Entry 2UXJ (X-ray diffraction, 2.25 A resolution); this record covers chains L and M of the 3 polymer chains in the assembly.

== Chain L ==
Protein: Reaction center protein L chain
Organism: Rhodobacter sphaeroides
UniProt: P0C0Y8 (RCEL_RHOSH); residues 1-281 here = UniProt positions 1-281
Sequence (281 residues; numbered 1 to 281; the number before each row is that of its first residue):
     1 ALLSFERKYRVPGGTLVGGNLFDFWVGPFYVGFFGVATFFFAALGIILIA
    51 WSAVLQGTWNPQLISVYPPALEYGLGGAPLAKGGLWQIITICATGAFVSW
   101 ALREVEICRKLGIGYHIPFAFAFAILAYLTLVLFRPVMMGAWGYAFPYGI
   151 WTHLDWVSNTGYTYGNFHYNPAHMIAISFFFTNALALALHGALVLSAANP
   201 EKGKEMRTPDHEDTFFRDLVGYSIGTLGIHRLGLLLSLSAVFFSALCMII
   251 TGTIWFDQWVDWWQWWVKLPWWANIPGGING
Bound ions: bacteriochlorophyll a Mg site 1 near His153 (its only coordinating residue here); bacteriochlorophyll a Mg site 2 near His173 (its only coordinating residue here); Fe ion: His190, His230 (shared with His219(M), Glu234(M), His266(M) of chain M)
Ligand contacts:
  - bacteriochlorophyll a (BCL), molecule 1: Ile46, Ile49, Tyr128, Leu131, Phe146, Ile150, Trp151, His153, Leu154, Trp156, Val157
  - bacteriochlorophyll a (BCL), molecule 2: Phe97, Phe121, Ala124, Ile125, Ala127, Tyr128, Leu131, Trp156, Val157, Ser158, Thr160, Gly161, Tyr162, Asn166, Phe167, His168, His173, Ala176, Ile177, Phe180, Phe181, Val241, Ser244, Ala245, Cys247, Met248
  - bacteriochlorophyll a (BCL), molecule 3: Val157, Tyr162, His168, Phe181
  - bacteriochlorophyll a (BCL), molecule 4: His168, His173, Met174, Ile177, Ser178, Phe181, Thr182, Leu185
  - bacteriopheophytin a (BPH), molecule 1: Thr38, Phe41, Ala42, Gly45, Ile49, Ile89, Cys92, Ala93, Ala96, Phe97, Trp100, Glu104, Ile117, Ala120, Phe121, Phe123, Ala124, Tyr128, Phe146, Tyr148, Gly149, Ile150, His153, Phe180, Ser237, Leu238, Val241
  - bacteriopheophytin a (BPH), molecule 2: Phe181, Ala184, Leu185, Ala188, Leu189, Phe216, Leu219, Val220
  - heptane-1,2,3-triol (HTO), molecule 1: Phe41, Leu44, Ile88, Ile91, Cys92
  - heptane-1,2,3-triol (HTO), molecule 2: Trp86, Gln87, Thr90, Ile91, Thr94, Leu133, Trp142
  - ubiquinone-10 (U10): Phe29, Tyr30, Val31, Gly35, Thr38, Trp100, Arg103
  - ubiquinone-2 (UQ2): Leu185, Ala186, Leu189, His190, Leu193, Val194, Glu212, Asp213, Phe216, Tyr222, Ser223, Ile224, Gly225, Thr226, Ile229, Leu232

== Chain M ==
Protein: Reaction center protein M chain
Organism: Rhodobacter sphaeroides
UniProt: P0C0Y9 (RCEM_RHOSH); residues 1-307 here = UniProt positions 1-307
Sequence (307 residues; each row starts with the number of its first residue):
     1 AEYQNIFSQVQVRGPADLGMTEDVNLANRSGVGPFSTLLGWFGNAQLGPI
    51 YLGSLGVLSLFSGLMWFFTIGIWFWYQAGWNPAVFLRDLFFFSLEPPAPE
   101 YGLSFAAPLKEGGLWLIASFFMFVAVWSWWGRTYLRAQALGMGKHTAWAF
   151 LSAIWLWMVLGFIRPILMGSWSEAVPYGIFSHLDWTNNFSLVHGNLFYNP
   201 FHGLSIAFLYGSALLFAMHGATILAVSRFGGERELEQIADRGTAAERAAL
   251 FWRWTMGFNATMEGIHRWAIWMAVLVTLTGGIGILLSGTVVDNWYVWGQN
   301 HGMAPLN
Unresolved in the structure: 304-307
Bound ions: bacteriochlorophyll a Mg site 1 near His182 (its only coordinating residue here); bacteriochlorophyll a Mg site 2 near His202 (its only coordinating residue here); Fe ion: His219, Glu234, His266 (shared with His190(L), His230(L) of chain L)
Ligand contacts:
  - bacteriochlorophyll a (BCL), molecule 1: Trp66, Phe67, Leu89, Phe90, Met122, Trp157, Leu160, Val175, Ile179, His182, Leu183, Trp185, Thr186
  - bacteriochlorophyll a (BCL), molecule 2: Trp66, Met122, Val126, Phe150, Ala153, Ile154, Leu156, Trp157, Leu160, Trp185, Thr186, Asn187, Phe189, Ser190, Asn195, Leu196, Phe197, His202, Ser205, Ile206, Leu209, Tyr210, Val276, Thr277, Gly280, Gly281, Ile284
  - bacteriochlorophyll a (BCL), molecule 3: Thr186, Phe197, Leu209, Tyr210
  - bacteriochlorophyll a (BCL), molecule 4: Phe197, Gly203, Ile206, Ala207, Tyr210, Gly211, Leu214
  - bacteriopheophytin a (BPH), molecule 1: Ser59, Leu60, Gly63, Leu64, Trp66, Phe67, Ala125, Val126, Trp129, Thr133, Thr146, Ala149, Phe150, Ser152, Ala153, Ala273, Val274, Thr277
  - bacteriopheophytin a (BPH), molecule 2: Tyr210, Ala213, Leu214, Ala217, Met218, Trp252, Thr255, Met256
  - spheroidene (SPO): Trp66, Phe67, Phe68, Ile70, Gly71, Ile72, Phe74, Trp75, Phe85, Leu89, Phe105, Trp115, Leu116, Ser119, Phe120, Met122, Phe123, Trp157, Met158, Leu160, Gly161, Phe162, Trp171, Val175, Pro176, Tyr177, Gly178, Ile179, His182
  - ubiquinone-10 (U10): Leu214, Leu215, Met218, His219, Thr222, Ile223, Ala245, Ala248, Ala249, Trp252, Thr255, Met256, Phe258, Asn259, Ala260, Thr261, Met262, Ile265, Trp268, Met272
  - ubiquinone-2 (UQ2): Leu39, Leu47, Glu234

== Chain L / chain M interface ==
Residue-residue contacts (213):
  Leu3(L) - Arg253(M)
  Leu3(L) - Asn259(M)
  Phe5(L) - Arg241(M)
  Phe5(L) - Glu246(M)
  Glu6(L) - Leu250(M)
  Glu6(L) - Arg253(M)
  Glu6(L) - Trp254(M)  hydrogen bond
  Lys8(L) - Glu246(M)  salt bridge
  Tyr9(L) - Thr243(M)  hydrogen bond
  Tyr9(L) - Glu246(M)  hydrogen bond
  Tyr9(L) - Arg247(M)
  Tyr9(L) - Leu250(M)  hydrophobic
  Tyr9(L) - Trp254(M)
  Arg10(L) - Trp254(M)
  Trp25(L) - Trp254(M)
  Pro28(L) - Arg253(M)
  Pro28(L) - Trp254(M)
  Pro28(L) - Gly257(M)
  Phe29(L) - Trp254(M)
  Phe29(L) - Thr255(M)
  Phe29(L) - Met256(M)
  Phe29(L) - Gly257(M)
  Tyr30(L) - Trp254(M)  hydrogen bond (backbone-backbone)
  Trp100(L) - Thr255(M)
  Arg103(L) - Trp254(M)  hydrogen bond (side chain-backbone)
  Arg103(L) - Thr255(M)  hydrogen bond (side chain-backbone)
  Glu104(L) - Phe251(M)
  Glu104(L) - Trp252(M)
  Glu104(L) - Thr255(M)
  Ile107(L) - Phe251(M)  hydrophobic
  Ile107(L) - Trp254(M)
  Ile107(L) - Thr255(M)
  Cys108(L) - Phe251(M)  hydrophobic
  Lys110(L) - Trp254(M)
  Leu111(L) - Arg247(M)  hydrogen bond (backbone-side chain)
  Leu111(L) - Leu250(M)
  Leu111(L) - Phe251(M)
  Leu111(L) - Trp254(M)  hydrophobic
  Gly112(L) - Arg228(M)  hydrogen bond (backbone-side chain)
  Gly112(L) - Phe229(M)
  Ile113(L) - Ala225(M)
  Ile113(L) - Val226(M)  hydrophobic
  Ile113(L) - Arg228(M)
  Ile113(L) - Arg247(M)
  Ile113(L) - Phe251(M)  hydrophobic
  Gly114(L) - Ala225(M)  hydrogen bond (backbone-backbone)
  Gly114(L) - Arg228(M)
  His116(L) - Gln4(M)  hydrogen bond (side chain-backbone)
  His116(L) - Ala221(M)
  His116(L) - Leu224(M)
  His116(L) - Ala225(M)
  Ile117(L) - Ala221(M)  hydrophobic
  Ile117(L) - Thr222(M)
  Ile117(L) - Phe251(M)  hydrophobic
  Ile117(L) - Trp252(M)  hydrophobic
  Trp151(L) - Phe197(M)
  Leu154(L) - Phe197(M)
  Ser158(L) - Asn195(M)
  Ser158(L) - Phe197(M)
  Tyr162(L) - Asn187(M)  hydrogen bond
  Tyr162(L) - Leu191(M)
  Asn166(L) - Leu183(M)
  Asn166(L) - Asn187(M)
  His168(L) - Leu183(M)  hydrogen bond (side chain-backbone)
  His168(L) - Thr186(M)
  His168(L) - Asn187(M)
  Tyr169(L) - Phe180(M)
  Tyr169(L) - Asp184(M)  hydrogen bond
  Met174(L) - Phe180(M)  hydrophobic
  Met174(L) - Leu183(M)  hydrophobic
  Phe180(L) - Leu209(M)
  Phe180(L) - Ala213(M)  hydrophobic
  Asn183(L) - Ser212(M)
  Asn183(L) - Ala213(M)  hydrogen bond (side chain-backbone)
  Asn183(L) - Phe216(M)
  Ala184(L) - Ala273(M)
  Ala186(L) - Phe216(M)
  Leu187(L) - Ser212(M)
  Leu187(L) - Phe216(M)
  Leu187(L) - Ala269(M)  hydrophobic
  Ala188(L) - Ile270(M)
  Ala188(L) - Ala273(M)  hydrophobic
  His190(L) - His219(M)  hydrogen bond
  His190(L) - Glu234(M)  salt bridge
  His190(L) - His266(M)  hydrogen bond
  Gly191(L) - His266(M)
  Ala192(L) - His145(M)
  Ala192(L) - Thr146(M)
  Ala192(L) - Ile270(M)  hydrophobic
  Val194(L) - Glu234(M)
  Val194(L) - Leu235(M)
  Val194(L) - His266(M)
  Leu195(L) - His145(M)
  Leu195(L) - Glu263(M)
  Leu195(L) - His266(M)
  Leu195(L) - Arg267(M)
  Leu195(L) - Ile270(M)  hydrophobic
  Ser196(L) - Met142(M)
  Ser196(L) - Gly143(M)  hydrogen bond (backbone-backbone)
  Ser196(L) - His145(M)
  Ala197(L) - Leu235(M)  hydrophobic
  Ala198(L) - Leu235(M)
  Asn199(L) - Gly143(M)
  Asn199(L) - His145(M)
  Asn199(L) - Glu263(M)  hydrogen bond
  Asn199(L) - Arg267(M)  hydrogen bond
  Pro200(L) - Gly141(M)
  Pro200(L) - Gly143(M)
  Glu201(L) - Gln138(M)
  Glu201(L) - Gly141(M)  hydrogen bond (backbone-backbone)
  Glu201(L) - Met142(M)
  Glu201(L) - Lys144(M)  salt bridge
  Lys204(L) - Gly141(M)
  Met206(L) - Leu235(M)
  Arg207(L) - Glu22(M)  salt bridge
  Arg207(L) - Leu140(M)  hydrogen bond (side chain-backbone)
  Arg207(L) - Gly141(M)
  Arg207(L) - Met142(M)
  Arg207(L) - Leu235(M)
  Thr208(L) - Leu235(M)
  Pro209(L) - Leu235(M)
  Asp210(L) - Met20(M)
  His211(L) - Met20(M)
  His211(L) - Glu22(M)  salt bridge
  His211(L) - Met142(M)
  Glu212(L) - Met142(M)
  Glu212(L) - Leu235(M)
  Thr214(L) - Gly19(M)
  Thr214(L) - Met20(M)  hydrogen bond (side chain-backbone)
  Thr214(L) - Arg29(M)
  Phe215(L) - Thr133(M)
  Phe215(L) - Arg136(M)
  Phe215(L) - Ala137(M)
  Phe215(L) - Leu140(M)  hydrophobic
  Phe215(L) - Met142(M)  hydrophobic
  Phe215(L) - Thr146(M)
  Arg217(L) - Asn44(M)
  Arg217(L) - Gln46(M)
  Arg217(L) - Gly48(M)
  Arg217(L) - Pro49(M)
  Arg217(L) - Ile50(M)
  Asp218(L) - Val24(M)
  Asp218(L) - Arg29(M)  salt bridge
  Asp218(L) - Ile50(M)
  Asp218(L) - Tyr51(M)  hydrogen bond (backbone-backbone)
  Asp218(L) - Arg132(M)  hydrogen bond (backbone-side chain)
  Asp218(L) - Arg136(M)
  Leu219(L) - Trp129(M)
  Leu219(L) - Arg132(M)  hydrogen bond (backbone-side chain)
  Leu219(L) - Thr133(M)
  Val220(L) - Ile50(M)
  Gly221(L) - Leu47(M)
  Gly221(L) - Gly48(M)  hydrogen bond (backbone-backbone)
  Gly221(L) - Pro49(M)
  Gly221(L) - Ile50(M)
  Tyr222(L) - Leu39(M)
  Tyr222(L) - Gly43(M)
  Tyr222(L) - Asn44(M)  hydrogen bond (side chain-backbone)
  Tyr222(L) - Gln46(M)
  Tyr222(L) - Leu47(M)  hydrophobic
  Ser223(L) - Asn44(M)  hydrogen bond (backbone-side chain)
  Ile224(L) - Gly43(M)
  Ile224(L) - Asn44(M)  hydrogen bond (backbone-backbone)
  Gly225(L) - Asn44(M)
  Thr226(L) - Glu232(M)
  Leu227(L) - Asn5(M)
  Leu227(L) - Leu224(M)  hydrophobic
  Gly228(L) - Phe42(M)
  Ile229(L) - Phe216(M)
  His230(L) - His219(M)  hydrogen bond
  His230(L) - Gly220(M)
  His230(L) - Ile223(M)
  His230(L) - Glu234(M)  salt bridge
  His230(L) - His266(M)
  Arg231(L) - Tyr3(M)
  Arg231(L) - Asn5(M)  hydrogen bond (side chain-backbone)
  Arg231(L) - Ile6(M)  hydrogen bond (side chain-backbone)
  Arg231(L) - Phe7(M)
  Arg231(L) - Ser8(M)  hydrogen bond
  Arg231(L) - Trp41(M)
  Arg231(L) - Phe42(M)  hydrogen bond (side chain-backbone)
  Arg231(L) - Leu224(M)
  Leu232(L) - Phe42(M)
  Gly233(L) - Phe216(M)
  Leu234(L) - Ala217(M)
  Leu234(L) - Leu224(M)  hydrophobic
  Ser237(L) - Ala213(M)
  Ser237(L) - Ala217(M)  hydrogen bond (side chain-backbone)
  Trp263(L) - Phe180(M)  hydrophobic
  Trp266(L) - Leu86(M)  hydrogen bond (side chain-backbone)
  Trp266(L) - Arg87(M)  hydrogen bond (side chain-backbone)
  Val267(L) - Arg87(M)
  Val267(L) - Phe91(M)  hydrophobic
  Trp272(L) - Ala83(M)
  Trp272(L) - Leu86(M)  hydrophobic
  Trp272(L) - Arg87(M)  hydrogen bond (backbone-side chain)
  Ala273(L) - Arg87(M)
  Ile275(L) - Asn81(M)
  Ile275(L) - Ala83(M)  hydrophobic
  Ile275(L) - Val84(M)  hydrophobic
  Ile275(L) - Arg87(M)  hydrogen bond (backbone-side chain)
  Pro276(L) - Val84(M)
  Gly277(L) - Arg87(M)  hydrogen bond (backbone-side chain)
  Gly278(L) - Gln77(M)  hydrogen bond (backbone-backbone)
  Gly278(L) - Val84(M)
  Gly278(L) - Asp88(M)
  Ile279(L) - Asp88(M)  hydrogen bond (backbone-side chain)
  Ile279(L) - Phe91(M)  hydrophobic
  Ile279(L) - Phe92(M)  hydrophobic
  Asn280(L) - Arg87(M)
  Asn280(L) - Asp88(M)  hydrogen bond (backbone-side chain)
  Asn280(L) - Phe91(M)
  Gly281(L) - Arg87(M)
Interface residues without a listed pair, chain L (97 interface residues in all): Ala1, Ala120, Val157, Phe181, Leu189, Leu193, Asp213, Leu235, Leu238
Interface residues without a listed pair, chain M (100 interface residues in all): Asp17, Ala78, Phe90, Ala149, Leu215, Met218, Ser227, Ile238, Ala239, Ala249, Met272

== Overview ==
The interface between chain L and chain M involves 97 residues on one side and 100 on the other; the contacts
include 43 hydrogen bonds and 7 salt bridges. Polar pairs include Lys8(L)-Glu246(M), His190(L)-Glu234(M) and
Glu201(L)-Lys144(M).
Here chain L is Reaction center protein L chain and chain M is Reaction center protein M chain, both from
Rhodobacter sphaeroides. Entry 2UXJ (X-ray high resolution structure of the photosynthetic reaction center
from Rb. sphaeroides at pH 10 in ...) was determined by X-ray diffraction together with 2J8C, 2J8D, 2UWS,
2UWT, 2UWU, 2UWV and 7 further entries from the same study.
